Entry 5B24 (X-ray diffraction, 3.60 A resolution); this record covers chains B and J of the 10 polymer chains in the assembly.

[Chain B]
Name: Histone H4
Source organism: Homo sapiens
Reference sequence: P62805 (H4_HUMAN); residues 0-102 here correspond to UniProt positions 1-103 (UniProt number = residue number + 1)
Chain sequence (106 residues; each row starts with the number of its first residue; numbers below 1 keep their minus sign (Gly-3 is residue -3)):
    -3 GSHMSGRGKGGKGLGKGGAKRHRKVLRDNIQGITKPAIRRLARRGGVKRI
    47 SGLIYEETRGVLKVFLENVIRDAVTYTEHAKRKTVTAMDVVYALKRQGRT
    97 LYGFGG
Unresolved in the structure: -3 to 24
Sequence notes: expression tag (-3 to -1)
Curated features (UniProtKB/Swiss-Prot):
  - DNA-binding region: Lys16 to Lys20
  - modified residue: Ser1 (N-acetylserine), Arg3 (Asymmetric dimethylarginine), Lys5 (N6-(2-hydroxyisobutyryl)lysine), Lys8 (N6-(2-hydroxyisobutyryl)lysine), Lys12 (N6-(2-hydroxyisobutyryl)lysine), Lys16 (N6-(2-hydroxyisobutyryl)lysine), Lys20 (N6,N6,N6-trimethyllysine), Lys31 (N6-(2-hydroxyisobutyryl)lysine), Lys44 (N6-(2-hydroxyisobutyryl)lysine), Ser47 (Phosphoserine), Tyr51 (Phosphotyrosine), Lys59 (N6-(2-hydroxyisobutyryl)lysine), Lys77 (N6-(2-hydroxyisobutyryl)lysine), Lys79 (N6-(2-hydroxyisobutyryl)lysine), Thr80 (Phosphothreonine), Tyr88 (Phosphotyrosine), Lys91 (N6-(2-hydroxyisobutyryl)lysine)
  - cross-link (Glycyl lysine isopeptide (Lys-Gly)): Lys12 (interchain with G-Cter in SUMO2), Lys20 (interchain with G-Cter in SUMO2), Lys31 (interchain with G-Cter in SUMO2), Lys59 (interchain with G-Cter in SUMO2), Lys79 (interchain with G-Cter in SUMO2), Lys91 (interchain with G-Cter in SUMO2)

[Chain J]
Molecule: 145-nt DNA strand
Source organism: Homo sapiens
Sequence (145 nucleotides; row label = number of the first residue in the row):
   146 ATCAATATCCACCTGCAGATTCTACCAAAAGTGTATTTGGAAACTGCTCC
   196 ATCAAAAGGCATGTTCAGCTGAATTCAGCTGAACATGCCTTTTGATGGAG
   246 CAGTTTCCAAATACACXTTGGTAGAATCTGCAGGTGGATATTGAT
Modified positions: TTD (cis-syn cyclobutane thymine dimer) at position 262

[Interface between chain B and chain J]
Residue-residue contacts (10; chain B residue first):
  Arg35(B) with DA227(J), salt bridge to the phosphate
  Arg45(B) with DA227(J), phosphate contact
  Ile46(B) with DG226(J), sugar contact; DA227(J), hydrogen bond to the phosphate
  Ser47(B) with DG226(J), hydrogen bond to the phosphate
  Gly48(B) with DG226(J), hydrogen bond to the phosphate
  Arg78(B) with DA247(J), sugar contact
  Lys79(B) with DC246(J), phosphate contact; DA247(J), hydrogen bond to the phosphate
  Thr80(B) with DA247(J), hydrogen bond to the phosphate
Interface residues without a listed pair, chain B (9 interface residues in all): Arg39
Interface residues without a listed pair, chain J (5 interface residues in all): DA228

[In short]
9 residues of chain B and 5 residues of chain J are in contact, with 5 hydrogen bonds and 1 salt bridge. Polar
contacts include Ile46(B)-DA227(J), Ser47(B)-DG226(J) and Gly48(B)-DG226(J). From UniProt: a DNA-binding
region on chain B.
Here chain B is Histone H4 and chain J is a 145-nt DNA strand, both from Homo sapiens. Entry 5B24 (The crystal
structure of the nucleosome containing cyclobutane pyrimidine dimer) was determined by X-ray diffraction.
